PDB entry 8EQL | X-ray diffraction, 1.52 A resolution | chains C and F of the 3 polymer chains in the assembly

Chain C:
Molecule: 16-nt DNA strand
Sequence (16 nucleotides; each row starts with the number of its first residue):
     1 AATAACCGGA AGTGGG
Ion coordination: Na+ near DA5 (its only coordinating residue here)

Chain F:
Protein: Transcription factor PU.1
From: Homo sapiens
Reference sequence: P17947 (SPI1_HUMAN); residues 165-270 here = UniProt positions 165-270
Amino-acid sequence (106 residues; each row starts with the number of its first residue):
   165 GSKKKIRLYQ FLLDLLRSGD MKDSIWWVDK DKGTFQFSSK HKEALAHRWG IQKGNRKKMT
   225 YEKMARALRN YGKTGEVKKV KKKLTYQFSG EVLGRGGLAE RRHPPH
Not modelled in the structure: 165-168, 260-270
Differences from the reference sequence: engineered mutation Glu226 (Gln in P17947)
Curated features (UniProtKB/Swiss-Prot):
  - DNA-binding region: Ile170 to Ser253 (ETS)
  - binding site (DNA): Lys217, Arg230, Arg233, Lys243
  - natural variant: His211 (H211P: In AGM10), Val241 (V241G: In AGM10)
Reported in the primary citation:
  - binding site for the 16-nt DNA strand (chain C): Glu226
  - conformationally variable residues (side-chain flip): Glu226
  - mutagenesis - Q226E (10-fold): increased binding to 1L
  - mutagenesis - Q226E (10-fold): increased binding to 4L

Interface between chain C and chain F:
Contacting residue pairs (17; chain C residue first):
  DA4(C) - Ser203(F)  phosphate contact
  DA5(C) - Ser203(F)  hydrogen bond to the phosphate
  DA5(C) - Lys206(F)  salt bridge to the phosphate
  DA5(C) - Leu248(F)  phosphate contact
  DC6(C) - Glu226(F)  hydrogen bond to the base
  DC6(C) - Lys243(F)  salt bridge to the phosphate
  DC6(C) - Lys246(F)  phosphate contact
  DC6(C) - Lys247(F)  phosphate contact
  DC6(C) - Leu248(F)  hydrogen bond to the phosphate
  DC7(C) - Glu226(F)  hydrogen bond to the base
  DC7(C) - Arg233(F)  base contact
  DC7(C) - Lys243(F)  phosphate contact
  DG8(C) - Arg230(F)  hydrogen bond to the base
  DG8(C) - Arg233(F)  hydrogen bond to the base
  DG9(C) - Arg230(F)  hydrogen bond to the base
  DA10(C) - Arg230(F)  base contact
  DT13(C) - Arg220(F)  sugar contact
Interface residues without a listed pair, chain C (9 interface residues in all): DG14
Interface residues without a listed pair, chain F (11 interface residues in all): Tyr225

In short:
The interface between chain C and chain F involves 9 residues on one side and 11 on the other, with 7 hydrogen
bonds and 2 salt bridges. Polar contacts include DC6(C)-Glu226(F), DC7(C)-Glu226(F) and DG8(C)-Arg230(F). The
paper reports a binding site for the 16-nt DNA strand (chain C) at Glu226(F); Q226E of chain F increases
binding to 1L.
Here chain C is a 16-nt DNA strand and chain F is Transcription factor PU.1 (Homo sapiens). Entry 8EQL (Human
PU.1 ETS-Domain (165-270) Q226E Mutant Bound to d(AATAACCGGAAGTGGG)) was determined by X-ray diffraction (same
publication as 8E3K, 8E3R, 8E4H, 8E5Y, 8EBH, 8EE9 and 14 further entries).
